PDB entry 6ZFL | X-ray diffraction, 1.60 A resolution | chains V and W

# Chain V (and W)
Protein: Vascular endothelial growth factor A
From: Homo sapiens
Notes: chain W of this document is another copy of the same molecule, construct and numbering; everything in this record applies to it too
Reference sequence: P15692 (VEGFA_HUMAN), isoform P15692-16; residues 13-107 here correspond to UniProt positions 219-313 (UniProt number = residue number + 206)
Sequence (96 residues; each row starts with the number of its first residue):
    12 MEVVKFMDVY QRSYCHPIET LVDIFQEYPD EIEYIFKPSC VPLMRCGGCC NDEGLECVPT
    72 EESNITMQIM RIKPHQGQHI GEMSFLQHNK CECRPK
Sequence notes: initiating methionine (12)
Cystine bridges: C26-C68, C57-C102, C61-C104
Curated features (UniProtKB/Swiss-Prot):
  - glycosylation: N75 (N-linked (GlcNAc...) asparagine)

# Chain V / chain W interface
Disulfides between the chains: C51(V)-C60(W), C60(V)-C51(W)
Residue-residue contacts - 70 pairs, chain V then chain W:
  M12(V) - T77(W)
  M12(V) - E93(W)
  E13(V) - T77(W)
  V14(V) - T77(W)
  V14(V) - Q79(W)
  V14(V) - E93(W)
  V15(V) - T77(W)  hydrogen bond (backbone-backbone)
  V15(V) - M78(W)
  V15(V) - Q79(W)  hydrogen bond (backbone-backbone)
  K16(V) - Q79(W)
  F17(V) - K48(W)
  F17(V) - P49(W)
  F17(V) - Q79(W)  hydrogen bond (backbone-side chain)
  F17(V) - M81(W)  hydrophobic
  V20(V) - P49(W)  hydrophobic
  V20(V) - V52(W)  hydrophobic
  V20(V) - M78(W)  hydrophobic
  V20(V) - Q79(W)
  Y21(V) - P49(W)  hydrophobic
  R23(V) - E30(W)  salt bridge
  R23(V) - P53(W)
  S24(V) - L32(W)
  S24(V) - P49(W)
  S24(V) - C51(W)  hydrogen bond (side chain-backbone)
  S24(V) - V52(W)
  S24(V) - P53(W)
  I29(V) - E30(W)
  I29(V) - L32(W)  hydrophobic
  E30(V) - R23(W)  salt bridge
  E30(V) - I29(W)
  L32(V) - S24(W)
  L32(V) - G58(W)
  L32(V) - G59(W)
  K48(V) - F17(W)
  K48(V) - N62(W)  hydrogen bond (side chain-backbone)
  P49(V) - V20(W)  hydrophobic
  P49(V) - S24(W)
  P49(V) - N62(W)
  S50(V) - C60(W)
  S50(V) - N62(W)  hydrogen bond (backbone-side chain)
  C51(V) - S24(W)  hydrogen bond (backbone-side chain)
  C51(V) - G59(W)
  C51(V) - C60(W)  disulfide
  V52(V) - V20(W)  hydrophobic
  V52(V) - S24(W)
  P53(V) - V20(W)
  P53(V) - R23(W)
  P53(V) - S24(W)
  G58(V) - L32(W)
  G59(V) - L32(W)
  G59(V) - C51(W)
  C60(V) - S50(W)
  C60(V) - C51(W)  disulfide
  N62(V) - P49(W)
  N62(V) - S50(W)  hydrogen bond (side chain-backbone)
  T77(V) - M12(W)
  T77(V) - E13(W)
  T77(V) - V14(W)
  T77(V) - V15(W)  hydrogen bond (backbone-backbone)
  M78(V) - V15(W)
  M78(V) - V20(W)  hydrophobic
  Q79(V) - V14(W)
  Q79(V) - V15(W)  hydrogen bond (backbone-backbone)
  Q79(V) - K16(W)
  Q79(V) - F17(W)  hydrogen bond (side chain-backbone)
  Q79(V) - V20(W)
  M81(V) - F17(W)  hydrophobic
  I91(V) - F17(W)  hydrophobic
  E93(V) - M12(W)
  E93(V) - V14(W)
Other interface residues (no listed pair), chain V (32 interface residues in all): H27, I76, I80
Other interface residues (no listed pair), chain W (32 interface residues in all): Y21, H27, I76, I80, I91

# Overview
The chain V/chain W interface involves 32 residues from each chain, with 2 disulfide bonds, 11 hydrogen bonds
and 2 salt bridges. Polar contacts include R23(V)-E30(W), F17(V)-Q79(W) and S24(V)-C51(W).
Chain V and chain W are both Vascular endothelial growth factor A (Homo sapiens); the structure, High
resolution structure of VEGF-A 12:107 crystallized in tetragonal form, was determined by X-ray diffraction
together with 6ZBR, 6ZCD, 6Z3F and 6Z13 from the same study.
